PDB entry 5NKT | X-ray diffraction, 1.50 A resolution | chain A

Chain A:
Protein: Type-1 fimbrial protein, A chain
From: Escherichia coli K-12
UniProt: P04128 (FIMA1_ECOLI); residues 1-159 here correspond to UniProt positions 24-182 (UniProt number = residue number + 23)
Sequence (159 residues; numbered 1 to 159; the number before each row is that of its first residue):
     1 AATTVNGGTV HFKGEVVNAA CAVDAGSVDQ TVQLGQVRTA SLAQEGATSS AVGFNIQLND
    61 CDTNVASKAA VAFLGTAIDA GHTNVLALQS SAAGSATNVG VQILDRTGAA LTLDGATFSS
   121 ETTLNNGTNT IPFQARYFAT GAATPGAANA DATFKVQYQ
Not modelled in the structure: 1-6, 92-93
Cystine bridges: Cys21-Cys61
What the authors report for this chain:
  - conformationally variable residues (loop rearrangement): Glu15 to Ala20, Val37 to Glu45, Gln89 to Thr97

In short:
From the paper: conformational variability at Glu15, Val37 and Gln89.
Chain A is Type-1 fimbrial protein, A chain (Escherichia coli K-12); the structure, FimA wt from E. coli, was
determined by X-ray diffraction, deposited together with 6ERJ and 5LP9.
